PDB entry 8FFZ | electron microscopy, 3.80 A resolution | chains C and I of the 10 polymer chains in the assembly

== Chain C ==
Molecule: Transcription factor tau 131 kDa subunit
Organism: Saccharomyces cerevisiae
Reference sequence: P33339 (TFC4_YEAST); numbering as in UniProt (aligned over 1-1025)
Sequence (1025 residues; row label = number of the first residue in the row):
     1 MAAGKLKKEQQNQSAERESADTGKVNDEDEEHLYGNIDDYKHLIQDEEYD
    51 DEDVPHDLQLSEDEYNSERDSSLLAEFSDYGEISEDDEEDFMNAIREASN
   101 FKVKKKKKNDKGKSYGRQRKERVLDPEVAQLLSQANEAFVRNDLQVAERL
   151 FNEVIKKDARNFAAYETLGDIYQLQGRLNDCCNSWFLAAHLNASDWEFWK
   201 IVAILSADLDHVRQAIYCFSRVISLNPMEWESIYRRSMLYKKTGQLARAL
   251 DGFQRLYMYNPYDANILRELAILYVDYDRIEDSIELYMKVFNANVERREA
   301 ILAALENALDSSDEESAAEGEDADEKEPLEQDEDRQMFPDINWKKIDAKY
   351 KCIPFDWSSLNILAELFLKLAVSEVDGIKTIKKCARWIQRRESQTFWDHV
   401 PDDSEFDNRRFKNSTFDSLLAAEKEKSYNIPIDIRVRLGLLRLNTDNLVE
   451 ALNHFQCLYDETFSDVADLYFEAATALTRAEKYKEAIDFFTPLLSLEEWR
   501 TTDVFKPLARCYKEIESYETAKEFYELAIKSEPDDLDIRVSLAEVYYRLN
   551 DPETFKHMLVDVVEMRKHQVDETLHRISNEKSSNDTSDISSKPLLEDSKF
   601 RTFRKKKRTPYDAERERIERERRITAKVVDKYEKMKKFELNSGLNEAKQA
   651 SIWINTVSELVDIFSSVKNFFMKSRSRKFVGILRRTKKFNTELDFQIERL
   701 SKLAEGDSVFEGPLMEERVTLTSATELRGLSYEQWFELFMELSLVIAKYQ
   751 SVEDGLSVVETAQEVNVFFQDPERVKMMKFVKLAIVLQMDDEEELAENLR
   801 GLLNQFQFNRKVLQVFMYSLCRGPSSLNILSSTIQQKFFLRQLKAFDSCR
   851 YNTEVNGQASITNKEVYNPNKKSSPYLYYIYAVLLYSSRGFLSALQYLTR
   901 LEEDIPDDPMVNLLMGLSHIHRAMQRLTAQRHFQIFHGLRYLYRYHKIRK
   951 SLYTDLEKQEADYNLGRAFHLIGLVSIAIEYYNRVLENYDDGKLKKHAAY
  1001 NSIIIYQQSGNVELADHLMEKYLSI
Unresolved in the structure: 1-126, 312-331, 577-612, 641-644, 674-715
UniProt features mapped onto this chain:
  - modified residue: Ser311 (Phosphoserine)
  - natural variant: Ile280 (I280T: In strain: SK1), Met635 (M635V: In strain: SK1), Ile1025 (I1025V: In strain: SK1)
  - mutagenesis: Glu148 (E148K: In PCF1-17; increases RNA polymerase III gene transcription), Phe162 (F162L: In PCF1-12; increases RNA polymerase III gene transcription; F162S: In PCF1-139; increases RNA polymerase III gene transcription), Ala164 (A164V: In PCF1-19; increases RNA polymerase III gene transcription), Thr167 (T167I: In PCF1-2; increases RNA polymerase III gene transcription due to an increase in the recruitment of BRF1 to TFIIIC-DNA. No effect on affinity of TFIIIC for DNA), Tyr172 (Y172C: In PCF1-11; increases RNA polymerase III gene transcription), Ala188 (A188T: In PCF1-23; increases RNA polymerase III gene transcription), His190 (H190Y: In PCF1-1; affects the rate of recruitment of TFIIIB to the template. Increases the amount of transcriptionally active TFIIIB. Increases RNA polymerase III gene transcription ...), Asn192 (N192L: In PCF1-138; increases RNA polymerase III gene transcription), Trp199 (W199R: In PCF1-15; increases RNA polymerase III gene transcription), Leu469 (L469K: RNA polymerase III defective. Defect in the recruitment of BRF1 into TFIIIB-TFIIIC-DNA complexes and diminished direct interaction between TFC4 and BRF1 ...), Glu472 (E472K: RNA polymerase III defective), Val504 (V504K: RNA polymerase III defective), 3 further mutagenesis entries in UniProt

== Chain I ==
Molecule: 171-nt DNA strand
Sequence (171 nucleotides; row label = number of the first residue in the row; numbers below 1 keep their minus sign (DA-19 is residue -19)):
   -19 AACATGTCTGGACCCTGCCCTCATATCACCTGCGTTTCCGTTAAACTATC
    31 GGTTGCGGCCATATCTACCAGAAAGCACCGTTTCCCGTCCGATCAACTGT
    81 AGTTAAGCTGGTAAGAGCCTGACCGAGTAGTGTAGTGGGTGACCATACGC
   131 GAAACTCAGGTGCTGCAATCT
Unresolved in the structure: -19 to 0

== Interface between chain C and chain I ==
Contacting residue pairs - 13 pairs, chain C then chain I:
  Ala247(C) with DA24(I), phosphate contact; DA25(I), phosphate contact
  Arg718(C) with DC36(I), phosphate contact
  Arg800(C) with DT46(I), phosphate contact
  Asn804(C) with DT46(I), phosphate contact
  Ile834(C) with DA47(I), phosphate contact
  Phe838(C) with DT46(I), phosphate contact
  Arg841(C) with DT46(I), base contact
  Ala859(C) with DC45(I), phosphate contact
  Ser860(C) with DT44(I), hydrogen bond to the phosphate; DC45(I), hydrogen bond to the phosphate
  Arg926(C) with DA57(I), salt bridge to the phosphate
  Leu927(C) with DC56(I), phosphate contact
Also at the interface, not in a pair above, chain I (11 interface residues in all): DG35, DG55

== In short ==
The chain C/chain I interface involves 11 residues from each chain; the contacts include 2 hydrogen bonds and
1 salt bridge. Polar contacts include Ser860(C)-DT44(I), Ser860(C)-DC45(I) and Arg926(C)-DA57(I). UniProt
lists 15 mutagenesis sites on chain C.
Here chain C is Transcription factor tau 131 kDa subunit (Saccharomyces cerevisiae) and chain I is a 171-nt
DNA strand. Entry 8FFZ (TFIIIA-TFIIIC-Brf1-TBP complex bound to 5S rRNA gene) was determined by electron
microscopy.
